Entry 2ZJ1 (X-ray diffraction, 2.01 A resolution); this record covers chains A and D of the 4 polymer chains in the assembly.

# Chain A (and D)
Molecule: Adenosylhomocysteinase
Source organism: Mycobacterium tuberculosis
Notes: EC 3.3.1.1; chain D of this document is another copy of the same molecule, construct and numbering; everything in this record applies to it too
Reference sequence: P60176 (SAHH_MYCTU); numbering as in UniProt (aligned over 2-495)
Sequence (495 residues; each row starts with the number of its first residue):
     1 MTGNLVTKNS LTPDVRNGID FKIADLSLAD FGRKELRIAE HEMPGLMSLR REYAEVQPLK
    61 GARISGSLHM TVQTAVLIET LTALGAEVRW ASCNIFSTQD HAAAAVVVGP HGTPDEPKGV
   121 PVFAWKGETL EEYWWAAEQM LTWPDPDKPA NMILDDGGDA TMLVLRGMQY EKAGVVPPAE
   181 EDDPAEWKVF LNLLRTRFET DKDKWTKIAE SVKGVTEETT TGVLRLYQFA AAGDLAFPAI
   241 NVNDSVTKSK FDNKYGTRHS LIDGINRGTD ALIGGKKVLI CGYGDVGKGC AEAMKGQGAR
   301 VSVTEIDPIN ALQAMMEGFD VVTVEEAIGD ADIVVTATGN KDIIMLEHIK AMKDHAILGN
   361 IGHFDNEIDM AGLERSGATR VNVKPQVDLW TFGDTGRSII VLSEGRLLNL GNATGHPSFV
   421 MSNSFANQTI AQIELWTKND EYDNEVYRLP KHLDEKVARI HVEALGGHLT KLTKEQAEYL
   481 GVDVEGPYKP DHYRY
Unresolved in the structure: 1-10
Sequence notes: expression tag (1)
Ligand contacts:
  - 3'-keto-aristeromycin (ARJ; (2S,3R,5R)-3-(6-amino-9H-purin-9-yl)-2-hydroxy-5-(hydroxymethyl)cyclopentanone): Leu68, His69, Thr71, Gln73, Thr74, Asp156, Glu218, Thr219, Lys248, Asp252, His363, Leu407, Asn409, Leu410, Thr414, Gly415, His416, Met421, Phe425
  - NAD (nicotinamide-adenine-dinucleotide), molecule 1: Thr219, Thr220, Thr221, Lys248, Asp252, Asn253, Thr257, Gly282, Tyr283, Gly284, Asp285, Val286, Gly287, Thr304, Glu305, Ile306, Asp307, Asn310, Ala337, Thr338, Gly339, Asn340, Ile343, Ile361, Gly362, His363, Glu367, Leu407, Asn409, Leu410, His416
  - NAD, molecule 2: Thr470, Leu472, Gln476, Leu480, Lys489, Tyr493

# How chain A and chain D interact
Pairs across the interface - 25 pairs, chain A then chain D:
  Gly274(A) with Met316(D)
  Gly275(A) with Met315(D), hydrogen bond (backbone-backbone); Met316(D)
  Lys277(A) with Asp320(D), salt bridge
  Lys295(A) with Lys295(D)
  Gly298(A) with Met315(D); Met316(D); Gly318(D), hydrogen bond (backbone-backbone)
  Ala299(A) with Gly318(D)
  Arg300(A) with Met315(D); Gly318(D); Phe319(D); Asp320(D), salt bridge
  Met315(A) with Gly275(D), hydrogen bond (backbone-backbone); Gly298(D); Arg300(D)
  Met316(A) with Leu272(D), hydrophobic; Gly274(D); Gly275(D); Gly298(D)
  Gly318(A) with Gly298(D), hydrogen bond (backbone-backbone); Ala299(D); Arg300(D)
  Phe319(A) with Arg300(D)
  Asp320(A) with Arg300(D), salt bridge
Interface residues without a listed pair, chain A (14 interface residues in all): Leu272, Glu317
Interface residues without a listed pair, chain D (13 interface residues in all): Glu317

# Summary
14 residues of chain A and 13 residues of chain D are in contact; the contacts include 4 hydrogen bonds and 3
salt bridges. Polar pairs include Lys277(A)-Asp320(D), Arg300(A)-Asp320(D) and Gly275(A)-Met315(D). Ligands of
chain A: 3'-keto-aristeromycin and NAD.
Both chains are Adenosylhomocysteinase (Mycobacterium tuberculosis). Entry 2ZJ1 (Crystal structure of
Mycobacterium tuberculosis S-adenosyl-L-homocysteine hydrolase in ternary complex with NAD and
3'-keto-aristeromycin) was determined by X-ray diffraction together with 2ZIZ, 2ZJ0, 3CE6 and 3DHY from the
same study.
